5UHC - chains F and H of the 9 polymer chains in the assembly; structure by X-ray diffraction, 3.80 A resolution.

== Chain F ==
Protein: RNA polymerase sigma factor SigA
Organism: Mycobacterium tuberculosis (strain ATCC 25618 / H37Rv)
UniProt: P9WGI1 (SIGA_MYCTU); residue numbers follow UniProt; this construct covers 1-528
Amino-acid sequence (528 residues; each row starts with the number of its first residue):
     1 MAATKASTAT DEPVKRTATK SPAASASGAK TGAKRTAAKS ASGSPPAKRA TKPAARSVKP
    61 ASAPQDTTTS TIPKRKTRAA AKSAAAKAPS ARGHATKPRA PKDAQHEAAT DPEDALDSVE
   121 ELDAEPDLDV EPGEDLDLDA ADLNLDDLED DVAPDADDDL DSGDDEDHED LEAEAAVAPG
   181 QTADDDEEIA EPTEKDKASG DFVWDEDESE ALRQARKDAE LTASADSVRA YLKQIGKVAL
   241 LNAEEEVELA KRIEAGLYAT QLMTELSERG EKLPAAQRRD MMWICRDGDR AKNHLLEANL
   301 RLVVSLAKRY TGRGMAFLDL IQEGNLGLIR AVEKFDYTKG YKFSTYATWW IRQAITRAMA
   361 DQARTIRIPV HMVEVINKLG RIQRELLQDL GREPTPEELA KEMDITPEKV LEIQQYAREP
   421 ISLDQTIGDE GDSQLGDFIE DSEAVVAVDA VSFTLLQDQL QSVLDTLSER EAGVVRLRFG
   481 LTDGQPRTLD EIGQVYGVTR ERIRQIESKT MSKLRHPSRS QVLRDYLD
Unresolved in the structure: 1-206
Small-molecule neighbours: rifampicin (RFP): Gly-428, Asp-429, Glu-430

== Chain H ==
Molecule: 23-nt DNA strand
Sequence (23 nucleotides; numbered 1 to 23; the number before each row is that of its first residue):
     1 TATAATGGGA GCTGTCACGG ATG

== How chain F and chain H interact ==
Pairs across the interface - 39 pairs, chain F then chain H:
  Asp-226(F) with DG8(H), hydrogen bond to the base
  Val-228(F) with DG8(H), base contact
  Arg-229(F) with DG8(H), hydrogen bond to the base; DG9(H), hydrogen bond to the base
  Leu-232(F) with DG7(H), base contact; DG8(H), base contact
  Lys-233(F) with DG7(H), base contact
  Gly-236(F) with DG7(H), base contact
  Glu-246(F) with DT6(H), base contact
  Ala-298(F) with DT6(H), base contact
  Asn-299(F) with DT6(H), hydrogen bond to the base
  Arg-301(F) with DT6(H), phosphate contact; DG7(H), hydrogen bond to the base
  Leu-302(F) with DT6(H), hydrogen bond to the base
  Ser-305(F) with DT6(H), sugar contact
  Lys-308(F) with DG8(H), salt bridge to the phosphate
  Phe-317(F) with DG8(H), sugar contact
  Lys-334(F) with DA2(H), hydrogen bond to the base
  Phe-335(F) with DA2(H), base contact
  Asp-336(F) with DA2(H), hydrogen bond to the base
  Lys-339(F) with DA2(H), hydrogen bond to the base
  Gly-340(F) with DA4(H), phosphate contact
  Tyr-341(F) with DA2(H), sugar contact; DA4(H), phosphate contact
  Lys-342(F) with DA4(H), hydrogen bond to the phosphate; DA5(H), salt bridge to the phosphate
  Ser-344(F) with DA4(H), sugar contact; DA5(H), hydrogen bond to the phosphate; DT6(H), base contact
  Thr-345(F) with DA4(H), hydrogen bond to the base; DA5(H), base contact
  Tyr-346(F) with DA2(H), stacking on the base
  Thr-348(F) with DA5(H), hydrogen bond to the base
  Trp-349(F) with DT1(H), phosphate contact; DA2(H), sugar contact; DT3(H), phosphate contact; DA5(H), base contact
  Trp-350(F) with DT1(H), stacking on the base
  Gln-353(F) with DT1(H), phosphate contact
Also at the interface, not in a pair above, chain F (31 interface residues in all): Leu-240, Leu-300, Arg-352

== Summary ==
31 residues of chain F face 9 of chain H across their interface; the contacts include 13 hydrogen bonds, 2
salt bridges and 2 aromatic stacking contacts. Polar contacts include Asp-226(F)/DG8(H), Arg-229(F)/DG8(H) and
Arg-229(F)/DG9(H). Chain F binds rifampicin.
Chain F is RNA polymerase sigma factor SigA (Mycobacterium tuberculosis (strain ATCC 25618 / H37Rv)) and chain
H is a 23-nt DNA strand; the structure, Crystal structure of Mycobacterium tuberculosis transcription
initiation complex containing 3nt RNA in complex with Rifampin, was determined by X-ray diffraction, deposited
together with 5UH5, 5UH6, 5UH8, 5UH9, 5UHA, 5UHB and 4 further entries.
